8W89 - chains A and R of the 5 polymer chains in the assembly; structure by electron microscopy, 3.00 A resolution.

Chain A:
Molecule: Guanine nucleotide-binding protein G(s) subunit alpha isoforms short
Organism: Homo sapiens
Amino-acid sequence (246 residues; row label = number of the first residue in the row):
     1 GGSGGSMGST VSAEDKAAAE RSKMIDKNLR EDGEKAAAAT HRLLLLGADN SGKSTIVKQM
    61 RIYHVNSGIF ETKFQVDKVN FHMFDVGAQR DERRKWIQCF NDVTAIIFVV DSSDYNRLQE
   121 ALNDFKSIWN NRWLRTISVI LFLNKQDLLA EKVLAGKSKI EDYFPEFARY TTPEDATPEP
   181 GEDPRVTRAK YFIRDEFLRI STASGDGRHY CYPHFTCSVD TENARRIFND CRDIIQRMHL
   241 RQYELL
Disordered / not traced: 1-10

Chain R:
Molecule: Trace amine-associated receptor 1
Organism: Homo sapiens
UniProt: Q96RJ0 (TAAR1_HUMAN); residue numbers follow UniProt; this construct covers 1-339
Amino-acid sequence (339 residues; numbered 1 to 339; the number before each row is that of its first residue):
     1 MMPFCHNIIN ISCVKNNWSN DVRASLYSLM VLIILTTLVG NLIVIVSISH FKQLHTPTNW
    61 LIHSMATVDF LLGCLVMPYS MVRSAEHCWY FGEVFCKIHT STDIMLSSAS IFHLSFISID
   121 RYYAVCDPLR YKAKMNILVI CVMIFISWSV PAVFAFGMIF LELNFKGAEE IYYKHVHCRG
   181 GCSVFFSKIS GVLTFMTSFY IPGSIMLCVY YRIYLIAKEQ ARLISDANQK LQIGLEMKNG
   241 ISQSKERKAV KTLGIVMGVF LICWCPFFIC TVMDPFLHYI IPPTLNDVLI WFGYLNSTFN
   301 PMVYAFFYPW FRKALKMMLF GKIFQKDSSR CKLFLELSS
Disordered / not traced: 1-18, 233-245, 317-339
Cystine bridges: Cys-96/Cys-182
Curated features (UniProtKB/Swiss-Prot):
  - region: His-175 to Phe-186 (Extracellular Loop 2 (ECL2))
  - binding site (2-phenylethylamine): Asp-103
  - glycosylation (N-linked (GlcNAc...) asparagine): Asn-10, Asn-17
  - natural variant: Thr-252 (T252A: Reduced activation of G(i) G alpha proteins in response to agonist-binding)
  - mutagenesis: His-55 (H55A: Reduced activation of G(s) G alpha proteins in response to agonist-binding), Arg-83 (R83A: Reduced activation of G(i) G alpha proteins in response to agonist-binding. Does not affect activation of G(s) G alpha proteins in response to agonist-binding ...), Cys-88 (C88S: Slightly affects G-protein coupled receptor activity), Cys-96 (C96S: Abolished G-protein coupled receptor activity), Asp-103 (D103A/N: Abolished activation of G(s) G alpha proteins in response to agonist-binding), Ile-104 (I104A: Reduced activation of G alpha proteins in response to agonist-binding), Ser-107 (S107A: Abolished activation of G(s) G alpha proteins in response to agonist-binding. Does not affect activation of G(i) or G(q) G alpha proteins in response to agonist-binding), Leu-114 (L114A: Reduced activation of G(i) G alpha proteins in response to agonist-binding), Phe-154 (F154A: Abolished activation of G alpha proteins in response to agonist-binding), Cys-178 (C178S: Slightly affects G-protein coupled receptor activity), Ser-183 (S183A: Reduced activation of G(i) G alpha proteins in response to agonist-binding. Does not affect activation of G(s) G alpha proteins in response to agonist-binding), Val-184 (V184A: Abolished activation of G alpha proteins in response to agonist-binding; V184P: Decreased G-protein coupled receptor activity in response to p-tyramine-binding), 17 further mutagenesis entries in UniProt

Chain A / chain R interface:
Residue-residue contacts - 45 pairs, chain A then chain R:
  His-41(A) with Leu-129(R)
  Asp-77(A) with Arg-130(R), hydrogen bond (backbone-side chain)
  Val-79(A) with Leu-129(R), hydrophobic; Arg-130(R)
  Phe-81(A) with Leu-129(R), hydrophobic
  Pro-173(A) with Lys-230(R)
  Asp-175(A) with Lys-230(R)
  Leu-198(A) with Leu-231(R)
  Arg-199(A) with Leu-231(R)
  Thr-202(A) with Leu-231(R)
  Tyr-210(A) with Ile-224(R)
  Phe-228(A) with Leu-129(R), hydrophobic; Arg-130(R)
  Cys-231(A) with Leu-129(R)
  Arg-232(A) with Pro-128(R); Leu-129(R)
  Ile-235(A) with Pro-128(R), hydrophobic; Leu-129(R), hydrophobic
  Gln-236(A) with Val-125(R), hydrogen bond (side chain-backbone); Pro-128(R); Ile-216(R); Gln-220(R)
  Arg-237(A) with Gln-220(R), hydrogen bond; Ile-224(R)
  His-239(A) with Ala-124(R), hydrogen bond (side chain-backbone); Pro-128(R)
  Leu-240(A) with Val-125(R), hydrophobic; Gln-220(R)
  Gln-242(A) with Tyr-308(R)
  Tyr-243(A) with Arg-121(R); Ala-124(R); Tyr-131(R); Tyr-308(R)
  Glu-244(A) with Lys-248(R), salt bridge; Thr-252(R), hydrogen bond (backbone-side chain); Tyr-308(R); Pro-309(R)
  Leu-245(A) with Ile-213(R), hydrophobic; Ala-217(R); Ala-249(R); Leu-253(R), hydrophobic
  Leu-246(A) with Gln-220(R); Ala-221(R); Ile-224(R), hydrophobic; Lys-248(R), hydrogen bond (backbone-side chain)
Other interface residues (no listed pair), chain A (25 interface residues in all): Ala-39, Arg-194
Other interface residues (no listed pair), chain R (26 interface residues in all): Cys-126, Asn-228, Gln-232, Phe-307, Trp-310

Overview:
25 residues of chain A face 26 of chain R across their interface, with 6 hydrogen bonds and 1 salt bridge.
Among the polar pairs are Glu-244(A)/Lys-248(R), Asp-77(A)/Arg-130(R) and Gln-236(A)/Val-125(R). UniProt lists
residue binding 2-phenylethylamine Asp-103(R) and 29 mutagenesis sites on chain R.
Here chain A is Guanine nucleotide-binding protein G(s) subunit alpha isoforms short and chain R is Trace
amine-associated receptor 1, both from Homo sapiens. Entry 8W89 (Cryo-EM structure of the PEA-bound TAAR1-Gs
complex) was determined by electron microscopy (same publication as 8W87, 8W88 and 8W8A).
